PDB entry 9CH3 | X-ray diffraction, 2.30 A resolution | chains A and D of the 4 polymer chains in the assembly

Chain A:
Protein: TP-methylase family protein
From: Shewanella oneidensis
UniProtKB: Q8EGW3 (Q8EGW3_SHEON); residues 1-263 here = UniProt positions 1-263
Chain sequence (263 residues; each row starts with the number of its first residue):
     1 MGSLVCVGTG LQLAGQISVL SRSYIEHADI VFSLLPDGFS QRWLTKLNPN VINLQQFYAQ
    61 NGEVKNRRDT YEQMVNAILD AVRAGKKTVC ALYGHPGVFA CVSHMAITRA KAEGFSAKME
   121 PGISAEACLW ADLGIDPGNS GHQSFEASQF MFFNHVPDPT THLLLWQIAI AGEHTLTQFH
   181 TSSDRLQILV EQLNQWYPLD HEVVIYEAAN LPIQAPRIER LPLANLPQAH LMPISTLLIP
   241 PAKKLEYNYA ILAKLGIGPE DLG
Unresolved in the structure: 1
Metal / ion sites: Zn2+: Glu126 (shared with 2 residues of chain C)
Small-molecule neighbours: S-adenosylhomocysteine (SAH): Leu11, Tyr93, Gly94, His95, Val98, Phe99, Ser124, Ala125, Trp166, Gln167, Tyr206, Glu207, Ala208, Asn210, Pro233, Ile234, Ser235, Thr236

Chain D:
Protein: Extradiol ring-cleavage dioxygenase LigAB LigA subunit domain-containing protein
From: Shewanella oneidensis
UniProtKB: Q8EGW2 (Q8EGW2_SHEON); numbering as in UniProt (aligned over 1-71)
Chain sequence (78 residues; row label = number of the first residue in the row; numbers below 1 keep their minus sign (Met-6 is residue -6)):
    -6 MHHHHHHMSG LSDFFTQLGQ DAQLMEDYKQ NPEAVMRAHG LTDEQINAVM TGDMEKLKTL
    54 SGDSSYQSYD VISHGNGD
Unresolved in the structure: -6 to 3, 53-62, 69-71
Sequence notes: initiating methionine (-6); expression tag (-5 to 0); engineered mutation Asp63 (Leu in Q8EGW2)

Chain A / chain D interface:
Pairs across the interface (13; chain A residue first):
  Leu20(A) with Gly12(D); Gln13(D); Ala15(D)
  Ser23(A) with Gln13(D); Ala15(D), hydrogen bond (side chain-backbone)
  Tyr24(A) with Ala15(D); Met18(D); Glu19(D), hydrogen bond; Lys22(D)
  His27(A) with Gln16(D)
  Lys87(A) with Gln16(D), hydrogen bond
  Lys118(A) with Lys22(D)
  Asp136(A) with Ser66(D)
Interface residues without a listed pair, chain A (9 interface residues in all): Val5, Val19
Interface residues without a listed pair, chain D (10 interface residues in all): Leu11, Asp14

Overview:
Chain A and chain D form an interface of 9 and 10 residues respectively, with 3 hydrogen bonds. Among the
polar pairs are Ser23(A)-Ala15(D), Tyr24(A)-Glu19(D) and Lys87(A)-Gln16(D). Ligands of chain A:
S-adenosylhomocysteine.
Here chain A is TP-methylase family protein and chain D is Extradiol ring-cleavage dioxygenase LigAB LigA
subunit domain-containing protein, both from Shewanella oneidensis. Entry 9CH3 (Structure of the
alpha-N-methyltransferase (SonM) and RiPP precursor (SonA-L63D) heteromeric complex (bound to SAH)) was
determined by X-ray diffraction (same publication as 9CGW, 9CH0, 9CH1, 9CH2, 9CH5, 9CH7, 9CHI and 9CHK).
